4AIJ - chains B and D of the 4 polymer chains in the assembly; structure by X-ray diffraction, 2.05 A resolution.

Chain B:
Protein: Transcriptional regulator slya
From: Yersinia pseudotuberculosis
UniProtKB: B1JJ73 (SLYA_YERPY); numbering as in UniProt (aligned over 1-143)
Amino-acid sequence (151 residues; row label = number of the first residue in the row):
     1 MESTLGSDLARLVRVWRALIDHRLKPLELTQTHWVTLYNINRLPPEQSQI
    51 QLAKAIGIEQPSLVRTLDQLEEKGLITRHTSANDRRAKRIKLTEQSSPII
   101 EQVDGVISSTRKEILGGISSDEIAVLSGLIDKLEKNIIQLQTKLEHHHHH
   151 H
Unresolved in the structure: 1, 144-151
Differences from the reference sequence: expression tag (144-151); engineered mutation Ser81 (Cys in B1JJ73), Ser108 (Cys in B1JJ73)
From the paper describing this entry:
  - binding site for the 21-nt DNA strand: Gln49, Gln60, Val64, Arg86
  - mutagenesis - G116A, S127I/G128K: increased stability in response to 37  degC
  - mutagenesis - G116A: increased binding to 37  degC
  - mutagenesis - G116A/S127I/G128K: increased stability
  - mutagenesis - T4P: decreased stability
  - mutagenesis - N41H/R42Q, Q102E/V103M/D104E: unchanged stability in response to 37  degC

Chain D:
Molecule: 21-nt DNA strand
Sequence (21 nucleotides; row label = number of the first residue in the row):
     1 TATTAATTCAAATAATATAAT

How chain B and chain D interact:
Contacting residue pairs (15):
  Ser48(B) - DA6(D)  phosphate contact
  Gln49(B) - DA6(D)  hydrogen bond to the phosphate
  Gln49(B) - DT7(D)  hydrogen bond to the phosphate
  Ile50(B) - DA5(D)  phosphate contact
  Gln60(B) - DT7(D)  base contact
  Pro61(B) - DT8(D)  base contact
  Val64(B) - DT7(D)  phosphate contact
  Arg65(B) - DC9(D)  base contact
  Arg78(B) - DT7(D)  salt bridge to the phosphate
  Arg86(B) - DT4(D)  phosphate contact
  Arg86(B) - DA5(D)  sugar contact
  Arg86(B) - DA6(D)  sugar contact
  Ala87(B) - DA6(D)  phosphate contact
  Lys88(B) - DA6(D)  hydrogen bond to the phosphate
  Lys88(B) - DT7(D)  salt bridge to the phosphate
Other interface residues (no listed pair), chain B (12 interface residues in all): Asp68

Summary:
Chain B and chain D form an interface of 12 and 6 residues respectively; the contacts include 3 hydrogen bonds
and 2 salt bridges. Polar contacts include Gln49(B)-DA6(D), Gln49(B)-DT7(D) and Lys88(B)-DA6(D). From the
paper: a binding site for the 21-nt DNA strand at Gln49(B), Gln60(B) and Val64(B) among others; G116A and
S127I/G128K of chain B increase stability in response to 37  degC; 6 substitutions were tested in all.
Chain B is Transcriptional regulator slya (Yersinia pseudotuberculosis) and chain D is a 21-nt DNA strand; the
structure, Crystal structure of RovA from Yersinia in complex with a rovA promoter fragment, was determined by
X-ray diffraction together with 4AIH and 4AIK from the same study.
